Entry 7TD8 (X-ray diffraction, 2.60 A resolution); this record covers chains H and L of the 4 polymer chains in the assembly.

[Chain H]
Name: Fab heavy chain
Organism: Mus musculus
Notes: antibody fragment or engineered binder
Sequence (216 residues; row label = number of the first residue in the row; note: 3 numbers in that range are skipped by the numbering (no residue carries them; nothing is unmodelled there)):
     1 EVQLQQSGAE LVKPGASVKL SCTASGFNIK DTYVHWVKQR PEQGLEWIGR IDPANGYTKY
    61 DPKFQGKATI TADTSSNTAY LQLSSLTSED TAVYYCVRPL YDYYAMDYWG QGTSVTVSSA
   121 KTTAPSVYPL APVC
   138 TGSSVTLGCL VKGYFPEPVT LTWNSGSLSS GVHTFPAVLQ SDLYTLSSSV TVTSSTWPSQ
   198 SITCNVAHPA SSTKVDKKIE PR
Disulfides: C22-C96, C146-C201

[Chain L]
Name: Fab light chain
Organism: Mus musculus
Notes: antibody fragment or engineered binder
Sequence (214 residues; row label = number of the first residue in the row):
     1 DILMTQSPSS MSVSLGDTVS ITCHASQGIS SNIGWLQQKP GKSFMGLIYY GTNLVDGVPS
    61 RFSGSGSGAD YSLTISSLDS EDFADYYCVQ YAQLPYTFGG GTKLEIKRAD AAPTVSIFPP
   121 SSEQLTSGGA SVVCFLNNFY PKDINVKWKI DGSERQNGVL NSWTDQDSKD STYSMSSTLT
   181 LTKDEYERHN SYTCEATHKT STSPIVKSFN RNEC
Disulfides: C23-C88, C134-C194

[Interface between chain H and chain L]
Disulfides between the chains: C134(H)-C214(L)
Contacting residue pairs - 76 pairs, chain H then chain L:
  H35(H) with Y96(L)
  V37(H) with F98(L), hydrophobic
  Q39(H) with Q38(L), hydrogen bond; F44(L)
  L45(H) with F44(L), hydrophobic; Y87(L), hydrophobic; F98(L), hydrophobic
  W47(H) with P95(L), hydrophobic; Y96(L); F98(L)
  R50(H) with L94(L)
  K59(H) with L94(L)
  D61(H) with P95(L)
  Y95(H) with Q38(L), hydrogen bond; S43(L); F44(L), hydrophobic
  L100(H) with V55(L), hydrophobic; D56(L)
  Y101(H) with Y49(L); D56(L), hydrogen bond
  D102(H) with Y91(L), hydrogen bond
  Y104(H) with Y91(L); Y96(L), hydrogen bond (backbone-side chain)
  A105(H) with Y91(L)
  M106(H) with L36(L); Y96(L), hydrophobic
  D107(H) with G46(L), hydrogen bond (backbone-backbone); Y49(L); V55(L)
  W109(H) with L36(L), hydrophobic; F44(L), hydrophobic; F98(L), hydrophobic
  G110(H) with S43(L), hydrogen bond (backbone-side chain)
  Q111(H) with S43(L)
  Y128(H) with S121(L); E123(L); Q124(L); S127(L)
  P129(H) with S121(L); E123(L)
  L130(H) with F118(L); V133(L), hydrophobic
  A131(H) with F118(L)
  P132(H) with F118(L)
  V133(H) with P119(L); F209(L), hydrophobic; C214(L), hydrophobic
  C134(H) with C214(L), disulfide
  T143(H) with S116(L); F118(L)
  K149(H) with S131(L); T180(L)
  S167(H) with K169(L), hydrogen bond
  H170(H) with N137(L); N138(L), hydrogen bond; S174(L)
  F172(H) with F135(L), hydrophobic; N137(L); S162(L); T164(L); S174(L); M175(L); S176(L)
  P173(H) with S162(L), hydrogen bond (backbone-side chain); W163(L)
  V175(H) with L160(L), hydrophobic; N161(L); S162(L)
  Q177(H) with L160(L)
  S184(H) with F135(L); S176(L), hydrogen bond
  S185(H) with F135(L)
  S186(H) with F135(L); N137(L), hydrogen bond
  R219(H) with P119(L), hydrogen bond (side chain-backbone); P120(L)
Interface residues without a listed pair, chain H (47 interface residues in all): E46, K63, G112, L144, G145, L147, T171, T182, K214
Interface residues without a listed pair, chain L (44 interface residues in all): D1, M45, I48, Y50, I117

[Overview]
47 residues of chain H face 44 of chain L across their interface; the contacts include 1 disulfide bond and 13
hydrogen bonds. Among the polar pairs are Q39(H)-Q38(L), Y95(H)-Q38(L) and Y101(H)-D56(L).
Here chain H is Fab heavy chain and chain L is Fab light chain, both from Mus musculus. Entry 7TD8 (Integrin
alpha IIB beta3 complex with Tirofiban) was determined by X-ray diffraction, deposited together with 7L8P,
7TCT, 7THO, 7TMZ, 7TPD, 7U60 and 15 further entries.
